9CLC - chain A; structure by X-ray diffraction, 1.48 A resolution.

== Chain A ==
Protein: Maltose/maltodextrin-binding periplasmic protein
From: Escherichia coli
Reference sequence: P0AEX9 (MALE_ECOLI); residues 1-370 here correspond to UniProt positions 27-396 (UniProt number = residue number + 26)
Chain sequence (373 residues; each row starts with the number of its first residue; numbers below 1 keep their minus sign (Gly-2 is residue -2)):
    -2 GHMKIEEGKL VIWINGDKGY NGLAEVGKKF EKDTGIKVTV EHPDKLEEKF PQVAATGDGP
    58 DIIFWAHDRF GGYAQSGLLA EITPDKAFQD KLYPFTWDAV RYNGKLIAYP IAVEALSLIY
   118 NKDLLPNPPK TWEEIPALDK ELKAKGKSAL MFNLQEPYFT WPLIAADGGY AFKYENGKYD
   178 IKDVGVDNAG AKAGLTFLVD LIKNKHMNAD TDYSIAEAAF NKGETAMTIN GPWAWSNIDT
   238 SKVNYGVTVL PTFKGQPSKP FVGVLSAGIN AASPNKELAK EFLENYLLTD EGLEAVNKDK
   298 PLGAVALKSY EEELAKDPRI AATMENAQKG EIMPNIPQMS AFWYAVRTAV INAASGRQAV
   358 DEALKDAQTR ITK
Disordered / not traced: -2 to 0
Construct notes: expression tag (-2 to 0); engineered mutation Ala356 (Thr382 in P0AEX9)
Modified / non-standard residues: Trp10 (4-cyano-L-tryptophan; A1AWS)
Ion coordination: Cd2+ site 1: Glu22, Asp95; Na+ site 1 near Glu28 (its only coordinating residue here); Na+ site 2 near Val35 (its only coordinating residue here); Cd2+ site 2 near Asp82 (its only coordinating residue here); Na+ site 3: Asp184, Glu214; Cd2+ site 3 near Asp207 (its only coordinating residue here); Na+ site 4: Pro271, Glu274; Na+ site 5 near Glu309 (its only coordinating residue here); Na+ site 6 near Glu310 (its only coordinating residue here)

== Overview ==
Glu22 and Asp95 coordinate Cd2+ site 1. The Na+ site 3 is built by Asp184 and Glu214.
Chain A is Maltose/maltodextrin-binding periplasmic protein (Escherichia coli); the structure, Crystal
structure of maltose binding protein (Apo), mutant Trp10 to 4-Cyanotryptophan, was determined by X-ray
diffraction, deposited together with 9CLD.
